PDB entry 4RF9 | X-ray diffraction, 2.35 A resolution | chain A

[Chain A]
Protein: Arginine kinase
From: Anthopleura japonica
Notes: EC 2.7.3.3
Reference sequence: O15992 (KARG_ANTJA); residues 1-715 here = UniProt positions 1-715
Sequence (718 residues; numbered -2 to 715; the number before each row is that of its first residue; numbers below 1 keep their minus sign (Gly-2 is residue -2)):
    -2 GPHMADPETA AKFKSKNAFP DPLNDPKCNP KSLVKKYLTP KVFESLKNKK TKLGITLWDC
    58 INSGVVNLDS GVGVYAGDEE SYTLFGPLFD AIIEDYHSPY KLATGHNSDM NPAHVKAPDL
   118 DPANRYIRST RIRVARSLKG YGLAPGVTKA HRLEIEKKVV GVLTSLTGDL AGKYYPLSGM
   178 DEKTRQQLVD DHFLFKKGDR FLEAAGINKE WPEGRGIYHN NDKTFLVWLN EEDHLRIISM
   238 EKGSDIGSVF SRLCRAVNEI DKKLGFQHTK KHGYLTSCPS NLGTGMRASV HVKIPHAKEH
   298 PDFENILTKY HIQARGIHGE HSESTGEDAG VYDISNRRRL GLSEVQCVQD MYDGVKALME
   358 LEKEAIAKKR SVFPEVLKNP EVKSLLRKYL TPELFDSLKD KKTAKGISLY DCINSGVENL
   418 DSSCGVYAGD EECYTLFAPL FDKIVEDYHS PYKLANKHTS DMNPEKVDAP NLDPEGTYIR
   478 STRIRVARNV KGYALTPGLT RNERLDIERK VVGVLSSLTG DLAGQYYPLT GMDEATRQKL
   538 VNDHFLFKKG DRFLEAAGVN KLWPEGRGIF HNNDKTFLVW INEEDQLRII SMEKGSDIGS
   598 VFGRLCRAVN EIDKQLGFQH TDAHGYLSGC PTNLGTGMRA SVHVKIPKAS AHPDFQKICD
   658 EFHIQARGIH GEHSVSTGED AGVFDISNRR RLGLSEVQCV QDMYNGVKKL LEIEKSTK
Unresolved in the structure: -2 to 0, 315-323, 666-678, 713-715
Differences from the reference sequence: expression tag (-2 to 0)
Ligand contacts: arginine (ARG): Asp610, Phe615, His617, Thr618, Asp619, Tyr623
Swiss-Prot annotation at these positions:
  - binding site (substrate): Gly68 to Tyr72, Glu229, Cys275, Glu317
  - binding site (ATP): Ser126 to Arg130, His189, Arg233, Arg284 to His288, Arg312 to Glu317

[In short]
Ligands of chain A: arginine. UniProt lists 8 substrate-binding residues and 18 ATP-binding residues.
Chain A is Arginine kinase (Anthopleura japonica); the structure, Crystal structure of double-domain arginine
kinase from Anthopleura japonicas in complex with L-arginine and ATPgS, was determined by X-ray diffraction
(same publication as 4RF6, 4RF7 and 4RF8).
